PDB entry 3ZZU | X-ray diffraction, 2.98 A resolution | chain A

Chain A:
Protein: Elongation factor G
Organism: Staphylococcus aureus
UniProt: P68790 (EFG_STAAU); numbering as in UniProt (aligned over 1-693)
Sequence (693 residues; each row starts with the number of its first residue):
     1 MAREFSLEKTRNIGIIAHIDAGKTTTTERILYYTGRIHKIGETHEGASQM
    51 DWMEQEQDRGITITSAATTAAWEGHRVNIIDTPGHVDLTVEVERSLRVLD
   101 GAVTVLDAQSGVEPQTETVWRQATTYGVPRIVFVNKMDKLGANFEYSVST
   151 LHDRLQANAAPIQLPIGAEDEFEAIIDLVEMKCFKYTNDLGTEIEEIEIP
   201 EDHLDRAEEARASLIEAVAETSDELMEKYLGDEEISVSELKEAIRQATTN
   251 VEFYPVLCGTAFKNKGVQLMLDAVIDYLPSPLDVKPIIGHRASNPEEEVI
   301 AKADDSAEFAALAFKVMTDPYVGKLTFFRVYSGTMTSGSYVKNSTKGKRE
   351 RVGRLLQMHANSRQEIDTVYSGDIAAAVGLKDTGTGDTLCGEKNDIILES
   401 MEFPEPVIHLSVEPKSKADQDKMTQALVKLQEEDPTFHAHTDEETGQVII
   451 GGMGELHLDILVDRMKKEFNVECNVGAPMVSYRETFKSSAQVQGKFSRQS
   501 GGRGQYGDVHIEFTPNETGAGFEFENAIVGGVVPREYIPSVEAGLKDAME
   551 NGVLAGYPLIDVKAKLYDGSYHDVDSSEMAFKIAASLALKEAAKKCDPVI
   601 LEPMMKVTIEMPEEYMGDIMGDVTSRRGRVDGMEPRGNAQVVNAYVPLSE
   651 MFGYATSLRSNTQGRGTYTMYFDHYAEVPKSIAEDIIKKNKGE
Unresolved in the structure: 1, 37-64, 401-403, 443-446, 498-504, 693
Differences from the reference sequence: engineered mutation Ile16 (Met in P68790), Leu88 (Phe in P68790)
Reported in the primary citation:
  - conformationally variable residues (loop rearrangement, order/disorder transition): Ile37 to Thr64, Gly84 to Val90
  - contacts within the chain: Leu88-Leu456 (hydrophobic contact)
  - mutagenesis - M16I/F88L, F88L: abolished binding to FA
  - mutagenesis - M16I/F88L, F88L: decreased catalytic activity
  - mutagenesis - F88L: decreased binding to GTP
  - mutagenesis - F88L: unchanged catalytic activity (GTP hydrolysis)
  - mutagenesis - F88L: unchanged binding to GDP

Overview:
The paper reports that M16I/F88L and F88L abolish binding to FA; conformational variability at Ile37 and
Gly84.
Chain A is Elongation factor G (Staphylococcus aureus); the structure, Crystal structure of Staphylococcus
aureus elongation factor G with mutations M16I and F88L, was determined by X-ray diffraction together with
3ZZ0 and 3ZZT from the same study.
